PDB entry 3GS0 | X-ray diffraction, 1.85 A resolution | chains A and B

== Chain A (and B) ==
Name: Transthyretin
From: Homo sapiens
Notes: fragment: to 147; chain B of this document is another copy of the same molecule, construct and numbering; everything in this record applies to it too
Reference sequence: P02766 (TTHY_HUMAN); residues 1-127 here correspond to UniProt positions 21-147 (UniProt number = residue number + 20)
Sequence (127 residues; numbered 1 to 127; the number before each row is that of its first residue):
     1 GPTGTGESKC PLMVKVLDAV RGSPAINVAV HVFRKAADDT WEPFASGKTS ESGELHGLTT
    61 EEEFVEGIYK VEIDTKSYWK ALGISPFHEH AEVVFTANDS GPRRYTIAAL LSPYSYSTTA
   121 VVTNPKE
Unresolved in the structure: 1-8, 125-127 (chain B: 1-9, 101-102, 124-127)
Ligand contacts: 6BD ((2S)-3-[(9H-fluoren-9-ylideneamino)oxy]-2-methylpropanoic acid): K15, L17, T106, A108, A109, L110, S117, T118, T119, V121
UniProt features mapped onto this chain:
  - binding site (L-thyroxine): K15, E54, S117
  - modified residue: C10 (Sulfocysteine), E42 (4-carboxyglutamate), S52 (Phosphoserine)
  - glycosylation: N98 (N-linked (GlcNAc...) asparagine)
What the authors report for this chain:
  - binding site for 6BD: K15, L17, T106, A108, L110, S117, T119, V121

== How chain A and chain B interact ==
Pairs across the interface (42; chain A residue first):
  F87(A) with F95(B); Y105(B), hydrophobic; I107(B), hydrophobic; A120(B), hydrophobic
  H88(A) with V93(B); V94(B); T118(B)
  E89(A) with I68(B); V94(B), hydrogen bond (backbone-backbone); T96(B), hydrogen bond
  H90(A) with V94(B)
  E92(A) with K70(B); E92(B); V94(B); Y116(B), hydrogen bond (backbone-side chain)
  V93(A) with H88(B)
  V94(A) with H88(B); E89(B), hydrogen bond (backbone-backbone); H90(B); E92(B)
  F95(A) with F87(B), hydrophobic
  T96(A) with E89(B), hydrogen bond
  Y105(A) with F87(B), hydrophobic
  I107(A) with F87(B), hydrophobic
  Y114(A) with T119(B); A120(B), hydrogen bond (backbone-backbone); V122(B), hydrophobic
  S115(A) with T118(B), hydrogen bond (side chain-backbone); T119(B), hydrogen bond
  Y116(A) with E92(B), hydrogen bond (side chain-backbone); S117(B); T118(B), hydrogen bond (backbone-backbone)
  S117(A) with Y116(B); S117(B)
  T118(A) with S115(B), hydrogen bond (backbone-side chain); Y116(B), hydrogen bond (backbone-backbone)
  T119(A) with Y114(B); S115(B)
  A120(A) with F87(B), hydrophobic; Y114(B), hydrogen bond (backbone-backbone)
  V122(A) with F87(B), hydrophobic; Y114(B), hydrophobic
Interface residues without a listed pair, chain A (21 interface residues in all): I68, K76
Interface residues without a listed pair, chain B (22 interface residues in all): K76

== In short ==
The interface between chain A and chain B involves 21 residues on one side and 22 on the other, with 13
hydrogen bonds. Polar pairs include E89(A)-T96(B), E92(A)-Y116(B) and S115(A)-T118(B). Chain A binds compound
6BD. From the paper: a binding site for 6BD at K15(A), L17(A) and T106(A) among others.
Chain A and chain B are both Transthyretin (Homo sapiens); the structure, Human transthyretin (TTR) complexed
with (S)-3-(9H-fluoren-9-ylideneaminooxy)-2-methylpropanoic acid (inhibitor 16), was determined by X-ray
diffraction (same publication as 3GLZ, 3GS4 and 3GS7).
